Entry 7THJ (electron microscopy, 3.80 A resolution); this record covers chains B and C of the 8 polymer chains in the assembly.

== Chain B ==
Molecule: Replication factor C subunit 4
From: Saccharomyces cerevisiae
UniProtKB: P40339 (RFC4_YEAST); residues 1-323 here = UniProt positions 1-323
Sequence (323 residues; each row starts with the number of its first residue):
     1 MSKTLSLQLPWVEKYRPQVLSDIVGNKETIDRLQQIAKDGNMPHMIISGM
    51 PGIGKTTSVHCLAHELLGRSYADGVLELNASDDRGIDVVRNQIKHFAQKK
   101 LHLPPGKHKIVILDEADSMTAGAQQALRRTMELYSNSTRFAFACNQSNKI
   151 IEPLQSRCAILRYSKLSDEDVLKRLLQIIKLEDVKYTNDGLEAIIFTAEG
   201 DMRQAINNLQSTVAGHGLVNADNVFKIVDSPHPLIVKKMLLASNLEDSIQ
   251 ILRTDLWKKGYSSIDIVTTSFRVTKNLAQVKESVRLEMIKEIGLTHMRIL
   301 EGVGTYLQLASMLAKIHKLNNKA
Not modelled in the structure: 1-7, 323
Ion coordination: Mg2+: T56 (together with ATP-gamma-S)
Residues lining bound ligands:
  - ATP-gamma-S (AGS; phosphothiophosphoric acid-adenylate ester), molecule 1: V12, Y15, R16, P17, D22, I23, V24, G25, P51, G52, I53, G54, K55, T56, T57, N145, L166, R174, M202, R203, I206
  - ATP-gamma-S (AGS), molecule 2: R128, E132, P153, R157

== Chain C ==
Molecule: Replication factor C subunit 3
From: Saccharomyces cerevisiae
UniProtKB: P38629 (RFC3_YEAST); residue numbers follow UniProt; this construct covers 1-340
Sequence (340 residues; row label = number of the first residue in the row):
     1 MSTSTEKRSKENLPWVEKYRPETLDEVYGQNEVITTVRKFVDEGKLPHLL
    51 FYGPPGTGKTSTIVALAREIYGKNYSNMVLELNASDDRGIDVVRNQIKDF
   101 ASTRQIFSKGFKLIILDEADAMTNAAQNALRRVIERYTKNTRFCVLANYA
   151 HKLTPALLSRCTRFRFQPLPQEAIERRIANVLVHEKLKLSPNAEKALIEL
   201 SNGDMRRVLNVLQSCKATLDNPDEDEISDDVIYECCGAPRPSDLKAVLKS
   251 ILEDDWGTAHYTLNKVRSAKGLALIDLIEGIVKILEDYELQNEETRVHLL
   301 TKLADIEYSISKGGNDQIQGSAVIGAIKASFENETVKANV
Not modelled in the structure: 1-11, 334-340
Ion coordination: Mg2+: T60 (together with ATP-gamma-S)
Residues lining bound ligands: ATP-gamma-S (AGS; phosphothiophosphoric acid-adenylate ester): W15, V16, Y19, R20, P21, E26, V27, Y28, P55, G56, T57, G58, K59, T60, S61, D117, L146, N148, L169, R177, M205, R206, L209

== Chain B / chain C interface ==
Pairs across the interface (50):
  Q8(B) with R142(C)
  N79(B) with R132(C)
  A80(B) with R94(C); A129(C), hydrophobic
  S81(B) with K98(C), hydrogen bond (backbone-side chain); R132(C); V133(C)
  D82(B) with K98(C), salt bridge; R136(C), salt bridge
  D114(B) with R132(C), salt bridge
  E115(B) with N128(C); R131(C), salt bridge
  R203(B) with R131(C); A156(C); S159(C)
  N207(B) with S159(C)
  D229(B) with Y52(C), hydrogen bond; R165(C), salt bridge
  L245(B) with V297(C), hydrophobic
  I249(B) with R296(C); L300(C), hydrophobic
  R253(B) with K283(C); E286(C), salt bridge
  K259(B) with R165(C), hydrogen bond (backbone-side chain); Q167(C)
  Y261(B) with R165(C)
  I264(B) with H151(C)
  R298(B) with A304(C), hydrogen bond (side chain-backbone); D305(C), salt bridge; Y308(C)
  L300(B) with H151(C)
  E301(B) with Y308(C), hydrogen bond; K312(C)
  V303(B) with S311(C)
  T305(B) with E307(C), hydrogen bond
  L307(B) with I278(C), hydrophobic; V282(C), hydrophobic; L300(C), hydrophobic; L303(C); A304(C); E307(C)
  Q308(B) with A304(C); E307(C)
  A310(B) with L300(C)
  S311(B) with L300(C); T301(C); A304(C)
  K315(B) with T301(C)
  K318(B) with V297(C); H298(C)
Interface residues without a listed pair, chain B (38 interface residues in all): E77, D83, R84, S118, Q204, V228, E246, G260, Y306, A314, H317
Interface residues without a listed pair, chain C (35 interface residues in all): A125, P155, R163, E293

== Overview ==
38 residues of chain B face 35 of chain C across their interface; the contacts include 6 hydrogen bonds and 7
salt bridges. Polar contacts include D82(B)-K98(C), D82(B)-R136(C) and D114(B)-R132(C). Bound to chain B:
ATP-gamma-S. Bound to chain C: ATP-gamma-S.
Chain B is Replication factor C subunit 4 and chain C is Replication factor C subunit 3, both from
Saccharomyces cerevisiae; the structure, Structure of the yeast clamp loader (Replication Factor C RFC) bound
to the sliding clamp (Proliferating ..., was determined by electron microscopy, deposited together with 7THV,
7TI8, 7TIB, 7TIC, 7TID and 7TKU.
